PDB entry 2JUP | solution NMR | chains W and P

# Chain W
Protein: Transcription elongation regulator 1
Source organism: Mus musculus
Notes: fragment: WW 2 domain, sequence database residues 430-466
UniProt: Q8CGF7 (TCRG1_MOUSE); residues 1-37 here correspond to UniProt positions 430-466 (UniProt number = residue number + 429)
Sequence (37 residues; each row starts with the number of its first residue):
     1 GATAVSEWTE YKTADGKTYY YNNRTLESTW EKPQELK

# Chain P
Protein: Formin-1
Notes: fragment: sequence database residues, 881-888
UniProt: Q05860 (FMN1_MOUSE); residues 102-109 here correspond to UniProt positions 881-888 (UniProt number = residue number + 779)
Sequence (9 residues; numbered 101 to 109; the number before each row is that of its first residue):
   101 GPPLIPPPP
Construct notes: expression tag (101)

# Chain W / chain P interface
Residue-residue contacts - 13 pairs, chain W then chain P:
  Y11(W) - P103(P)
  Y11(W) - L104(P)
  Y11(W) - I105(P)
  K12(W) - I105(P)
  T13(W) - I105(P)
  Y19(W) - I105(P)
  Y19(W) - P106(P)
  Y19(W) - P107(P)
  Y19(W) - P108(P)
  Y21(W) - P106(P)
  S28(W) - P109(P)
  W30(W) - P108(P)
  W30(W) - P109(P)

# In short
Chain W and chain P each contribute 7 residues to their interface.
Chain W is Transcription elongation regulator 1 (Mus musculus) and chain P is Formin-1; the structure,
FBP28WW2 domain in complex with the PPLIPPPP peptide, was determined by solution NMR, deposited together with
2RLY and 2RM0.
